Entry 9BQ3 (electron microscopy, 2.80 A resolution); this record covers chains P and R of the 7 polymer chains in the assembly.

Chain P:
Protein: Cagrilintide
Sequence (39 residues; each row starts with the number of its first residue; numbering starts at 0):
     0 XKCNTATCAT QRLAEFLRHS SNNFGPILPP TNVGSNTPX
Modified residues: GGL (gamma-L-glutamic acid) at position 0; NH2 (amino group) at position 38
Disulfide bonds: C2-C7
Glycans and other covalent adducts: icosanedioic acid (A1B90) linked to GGL_0
What the authors report for this chain:
  - contacts within the chain: E14-R17 (salt bridge)

Chain R:
Protein: Calcitonin receptor
Source organism: Homo sapiens
UniProt: P30988 (CALCR_HUMAN); residues 25-474 here = UniProt positions 25-474
Sequence (462 residues; numbered 22 to 483; the number before each row is that of its first residue):
    22 GPAAFSNQTY PTIEPKPFLY VVGRKKMMDA QYKCYDRMQQ LPAYQGEGPY CNRTWDGWLC
    82 WDDTPAGVLS YQFCPDYFPD FDPSEKVTKY CDEKGVWFKH PENNRTWSNY TMCNAFTPEK
   142 LKNAYVLYYL AIVGHSLSIF TLVISLGIFV FFRSLGCQRV TLHKNMFLTY ILNSMIIIIH
   202 LVEVVPNGEL VRRDPVSCKI LHFFHQYMMA CNYFWMLCEG IYLHTLIVVA VFTEKQRLRW
   262 YYLLGWGFPL VPTTIHAITR AVYFNDNCWL SVETHLLYII HGPVMAALVV NFFFLLNIVR
   322 VLVTKMRETH EAESHMYLKA VKATMILVPL LGIQFVVFPW RPSNKMLGKI YDYVMHSLIH
   382 FQGFFVATIY CFCNNEVQTT VKRQWAQFKI QWNQRWGRRP SNRSARAAAA AAEAGDIPIY
   442 ICHQELRNEP ANNQGEESAE IIPLNIIEQE SSAPAGLEVL FQ
Not modelled in the structure: 22-38, 66-69, 114-116, 407-483
Sequence notes: expression tag (22-24, 475-483)
Disulfide bonds: C55-C81, C72-C112, C95-C134, C219-C289
Swiss-Prot annotation at these positions:
  - glycosylation (N-linked (GlcNAc...) asparagine): N28, N73, N125, N130
  - natural variant: L447 (L447P: Probable protective factor against osteoporosis)

Interface between chain P and chain R:
Residue-residue contacts (72):
  GGL_0(P) - H296(R)
  GGL_0(P) - Y299(R)
  GGL_0(P) - W361(R)
  K1(P) - F94(R)
  K1(P) - P104(R)
  K1(P) - E294(R)
  C2(P) - L298(R)  hydrophobic
  C2(P) - Y299(R)
  N3(P) - P360(R)
  N3(P) - W361(R)
  N3(P) - R362(R)
  T4(P) - Y299(R)
  T4(P) - M306(R)
  T4(P) - P360(R)
  A5(P) - F359(R)
  A5(P) - P360(R)  hydrogen bond (backbone-backbone)
  A5(P) - Y372(R)
  A5(P) - M376(R)  hydrophobic
  A5(P) - I380(R)
  T6(P) - Y234(R)
  T6(P) - H302(R)  hydrogen bond
  T6(P) - F356(R)
  A8(P) - H377(R)
  T9(P) - H381(R)
  Q10(P) - H201(R)
  Q10(P) - L291(R)
  R11(P) - R362(R)
  L12(P) - A145(R)  hydrophobic
  L12(P) - L148(R)  hydrophobic
  L12(P) - Y149(R)
  A13(P) - V206(R)  hydrophobic
  E14(P) - L291(R)
  E14(P) - S292(R)
  F15(P) - K141(R)
  F15(P) - L142(R)  hydrophobic
  F15(P) - A145(R)  hydrophobic
  L16(P) - L142(R)  hydrophobic
  L16(P) - A145(R)  hydrophobic
  L16(P) - Y146(R)  hydrophobic
  L16(P) - Y149(R)  hydrophobic
  R17(P) - V206(R)
  H18(P) - D97(R)  salt bridge
  H18(P) - F99(R)  hydrogen bond (side chain-backbone)
  H18(P) - P100(R)  hydrogen bond (side chain-backbone)
  H18(P) - F102(R)  hydrogen bond (side chain-backbone)
  S19(P) - P100(R)  hydrogen bond (side chain-backbone)
  S20(P) - L142(R)
  S20(P) - Y146(R)
  N22(P) - P207(R)
  T30(P) - F99(R)
  T30(P) - D101(R)  hydrogen bond
  T30(P) - N135(R)  hydrogen bond (backbone-side chain)
  N31(P) - W79(R)
  V32(P) - F102(R)  hydrophobic
  V32(P) - W128(R)
  V32(P) - Y131(R)  hydrophobic
  V32(P) - T132(R)
  V32(P) - N135(R)
  G33(P) - W128(R)  hydrogen bond (backbone-side chain)
  S34(P) - H121(R)
  S34(P) - N124(R)
  S34(P) - R126(R)  hydrogen bond (backbone-side chain)
  N35(P) - N124(R)
  N35(P) - R126(R)  hydrogen bond (backbone-side chain)
  T36(P) - R126(R)
  T36(P) - W128(R)
  P37(P) - D77(R)
  P37(P) - W79(R)  hydrophobic
  P37(P) - W128(R)
  P37(P) - S129(R)  hydrogen bond (backbone-backbone)
  NH2_38(P) - S129(R)
  NH2_38(P) - Y131(R)
Other interface residues (no listed pair), chain P (32 interface residues in all): C7, F23
Other interface residues (no listed pair), chain R (54 interface residues in all): G78, S105, T127, T138, L202, V212, V293, V305, D373
The authors on this interface:
  - residue pairs: D77(R)-P37(P) (hydrophobic contact), G78(R)-P37(P) (hydrophobic contact), W79(R)-P37(P) (hydrophobic contact), W128(R)-P37(P) (hydrophobic contact), S129(R)-P37(P) (hydrogen bond), Y131(R)-P37(P) (hydrophobic contact)

In short:
32 residues of chain P and 54 residues of chain R are in contact, with 12 hydrogen bonds and 1 salt bridge.
Polar pairs include H18(P)-D97(R), T6(P)-H302(R) and H18(P)-F99(R). The authors report hydrophobic contacts
between D77(R) and P37(P), G78(R) and P37(P) and W79(R) and P37(P) among others; a hydrogen bond between
S129(R) and P37(P). The paper reports contacts within the chain involving E14(P) and R17(P).
Chain P is Cagrilintide and chain R is Calcitonin receptor (Homo sapiens); the structure, Human Amylin2
Receptor in Complex with Gs and Cagrilintide, was determined by electron microscopy, deposited together with
9BLB, 9BLC, 9BLW, 9BP3, 9BTW, 9BUB and 3 further entries.
